8A8O - chains A and C of the 4 polymer chains in the assembly; structure by X-ray diffraction, 1.45 A resolution.

Chain A:
Protein: Alpha-subunit of the PAPS reductase from Methanothermococcus thermolithotrophicus
Source organism: Methanothermococcus thermolithotrophicus DSM 2095
Amino-acid sequence (571 residues; each row starts with the number of its first residue):
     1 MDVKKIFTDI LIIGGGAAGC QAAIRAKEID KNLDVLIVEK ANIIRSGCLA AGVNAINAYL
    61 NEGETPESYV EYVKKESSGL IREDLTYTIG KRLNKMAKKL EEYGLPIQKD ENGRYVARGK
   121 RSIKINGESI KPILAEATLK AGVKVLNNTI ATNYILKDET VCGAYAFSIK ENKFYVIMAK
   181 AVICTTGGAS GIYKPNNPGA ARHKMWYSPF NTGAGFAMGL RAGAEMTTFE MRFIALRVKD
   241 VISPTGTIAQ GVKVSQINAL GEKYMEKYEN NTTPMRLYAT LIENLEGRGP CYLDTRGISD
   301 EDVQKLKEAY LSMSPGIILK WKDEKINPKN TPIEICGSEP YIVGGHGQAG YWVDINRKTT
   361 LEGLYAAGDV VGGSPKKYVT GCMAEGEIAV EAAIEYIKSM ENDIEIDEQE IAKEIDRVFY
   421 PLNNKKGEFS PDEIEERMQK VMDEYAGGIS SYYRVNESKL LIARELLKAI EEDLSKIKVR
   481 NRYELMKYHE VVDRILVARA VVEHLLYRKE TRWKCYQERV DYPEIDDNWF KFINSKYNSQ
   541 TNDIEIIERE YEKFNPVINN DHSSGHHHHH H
Unresolved in the structure: 557-571
Metal / ion sites: Ca2+ near Glu435 (its only coordinating residue here); Na+: Glu472, Ser475
Residues lining bound ligands: FAD (flavin-adenine dinucleotide): Ile13, Gly14, Gly15, Gly16, Ala17, Ala18, Gly19, Val38, Glu39, Lys40, Ala41, Ser46, Gly47, Cys48, Leu49, Val53, Asn54, Ala55, Ile56, Asn57, Thr149, Ile150, Ala151, Thr185, Thr186, Gly187, Trp206, Tyr207, Ser208, Phe210, Asn211, Ala214, His346, Ala367, Gly368, Asp369, Val370, Tyr378, Val379, Cys382
From the paper describing this entry:
  - specificity-determining residues: Gly104 to Ile123 (proposed by the authors, not directly observed)
  - binding site for flavin-adenine dinucleotide: Trp206, Tyr207

Chain C:
Protein: Beta-subunit of the PAPS reductase from Methanothermococcus thermolithotrophicus
Source organism: Methanothermococcus thermolithotrophicus DSM 2095
Amino-acid sequence (104 residues; each row starts with the number of its first residue):
     1 MTIRIIEEIC IGCGLCTKVC PGNLLYQRED GKSEIMDKRD CWDCAACVKE CPVNAIEMYL
    61 QPEIGGRGST LKAKKTDDSI VWIITDNNGE EEVIEVKNKK TFDM
Unresolved in the structure: 1, 103-104
Metal / ion sites: 4Fe-4S cluster Fe site 1: Cys10, Cys13, Cys16, Cys51; 4Fe-4S cluster Fe site 2: Cys20, Cys41, Cys44, Cys47; Na+ near Asn87 (its only coordinating residue here)
Residues lining bound ligands:
  - 4Fe-4S cluster (SF4), molecule 1: Ile3, Cys20, Pro21, Leu24, Leu25, Ile35, Cys41, Trp42, Asp43, Cys44, Ala45, Ala46, Cys47, Met58
  - 4Fe-4S cluster (SF4), molecule 2: Ile5, Cys10, Ile11, Gly12, Cys13, Gly14, Leu15, Cys16, Ser33, Cys51, Pro52, Val53, Ala55, Ile56

How chain A and chain C interact:
Contacting residue pairs - 16 pairs, chain A then chain C:
  Phe429(A) with Pro62(C), hydrophobic; Arg67(C)
  Glu433(A) with Pro62(C); Glu63(C)
  Glu436(A) with Glu63(C)
  Arg437(A) with Pro62(C); Glu63(C); Gly65(C); Gly66(C); Arg67(C)
  Lys440(A) with Glu63(C); Ile64(C)
  Ala469(A) with Arg67(C)
  Glu472(A) with Arg67(C), salt bridge
  Asp473(A) with Arg67(C), salt bridge
  Lys476(A) with Asn87(C), hydrogen bond (side chain-backbone)
Also at the interface, not in a pair above, chain A (10 interface residues in all): Glu428
Also at the interface, not in a pair above, chain C (10 interface residues in all): Lys38, Gly68, Asn88

Overview:
The chain A/chain C interface involves 10 residues from each chain; the contacts include 1 hydrogen bond and 2
salt bridges. Among the polar pairs are Glu472(A)-Arg67(C), Asp473(A)-Arg67(C) and Lys476(A)-Asn87(C). Bound
to chain A: flavin-adenine dinucleotide. The paper reports a binding site for flavin-adenine dinucleotide at
Trp206(A) and Tyr207(A); the specificity determinant Gly104(A).
Chain A is Alpha-subunit of the PAPS reductase from Methanothermococcus thermolithotrophicus and chain C is
Beta-subunit of the PAPS reductase from Methanothermococcus thermolithotrophicus, both from
Methanothermococcus thermolithotrophicus DSM 2095; the structure, PAPS reductase from Methanothermococcus
thermolithotrophicus refined to 1.45 A, was determined by X-ray diffraction together with 8A8D, 8A8G, 8A8H and
8A8K from the same study.
